5HGZ - chain A; structure by X-ray diffraction, 1.38 A resolution.

== Chain A ==
Molecule: N-alpha-acetyltransferase 60
Organism: Homo sapiens
Notes: EC 2.3.1.48, 2.3.1.88
UniProtKB: Q9H7X0 (NAA60_HUMAN); numbering as in UniProt (aligned over 1-242)
Amino-acid sequence (243 residues; numbered 0 to 242; the number before each row is that of its first residue; numbering starts at 0):
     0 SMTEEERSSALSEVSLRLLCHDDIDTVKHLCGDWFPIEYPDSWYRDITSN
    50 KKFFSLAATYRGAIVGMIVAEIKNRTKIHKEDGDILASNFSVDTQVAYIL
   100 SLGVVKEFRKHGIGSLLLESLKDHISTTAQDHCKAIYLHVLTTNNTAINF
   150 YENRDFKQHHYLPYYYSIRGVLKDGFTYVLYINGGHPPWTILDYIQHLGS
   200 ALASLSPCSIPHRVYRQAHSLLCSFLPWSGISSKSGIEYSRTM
Unresolved in the structure: 0, 212-242
Differences from the reference sequence: expression tag (0); engineered mutation Glu4 (Val in Q9H7X0), Glu5 (Val in Q9H7X0), Arg6 (Pro in Q9H7X0)
Ligand contacts:
  - acetyl coenzyme A (ACO): Trp33, Phe34, Ile98, Leu99, Ser100, Leu101, Gly102, Val103, Arg108, Lys109, His110, Gly111, Ile112, Gly113, Ser114, Leu137, His138, Val139, Asn143, Thr145, Ala146, Asn148, Phe149, Tyr150, Asn152, Arg153
  - malonic acid (MLA), molecule 1: Phe34, Pro35, Ile36, Tyr38, His138, Val139, Leu140, Asn143, Tyr165
  - malonic acid (MLA), molecule 2: Ser41, Trp42, Asp45, Phe52, Glu70, Leu99
UniProt features mapped onto this chain:
  - region: Pro162 to Asp173 (Required for homodimerization)
  - active site: Tyr97, His138
  - binding site (substrate): Tyr38, Leu99, Tyr165
  - binding site (acetyl-CoA): Leu101 to Val103, Lys109 to Ser114, Asn143, Tyr150 to Arg153
  - site: Phe34 (Required to position thioacetyl group)
  - modified residue (N6-acetyllysine): Lys79, Lys105, Lys109, Lys121, Lys156
  - natural variant: Leu17 (L17R: In IBGC9; uncertain significance), Arg44 (R44C: In IBGC9; uncertain significance), His131 (H131Y: In IBGC9; uncertain significance), Asn143 (N143T: In IBGC9; uncertain significance)
  - mutagenesis: Cys19 (C19S: Does not affect localization to the Golgi apparatus; when associated with S-30; S-132; S-207 and S-222), Cys30 (C30S: Does not affect localization to the Golgi apparatus; when associated with S-19; S-132; S-207 and S-222), Phe34 (F34A: Abolished acetyltransferase activity), Pro35 (P35A: Reduced acetyltransferase activity), Ile36 (I36A: Reduced acetyltransferase activity), Glu37 (E37A/F: Only slightly affects acetyltransferase activity), Tyr38 (Y38A: Strongly reduced acetyltransferase activity), Lys79 (K79A: Slightly reduced acetyltransferase activity; K79R/Q: Increased acetyltransferase activity; K79R: Decreased acetyltransferase activity; when associated with R-105, R-109, R-121 and R-156), Glu80 (E80A: Slightly increased acetyltransferase activity), Asp81 (D81A: Slightly increased acetyltransferase activity), Asp83 (D83A: Slightly increased acetyltransferase activity), Ile84 (I84A: Slightly altered acetyltransferase activity), 16 further mutagenesis entries in UniProt
Reported in the primary citation:
  - binding site for malonic acid: Phe34, Tyr38, Asn143, Tyr165
  - binding site for acetyl coenzyme A: Phe34
  - catalytic residues: Phe34 (proposed by the authors, not directly observed)
  - catalytic residues: Tyr97, His138
  - contacts within the chain: Asp81-His159, Asp83-His158, Tyr97-His138 (water-mediated contact)
  - mutagenesis - F34A, Y97A, Y97F, H138A, H138F: abolished catalytic activity
  - mutagenesis - E37A: unchanged catalytic activity
  - mutagenesis - Y38A, K79A, N143A, Y165A: decreased catalytic activity
  - mutagenesis - K79Q, K79R, E80A (2-fold), D81A (2-fold), D83A (2-fold): increased catalytic activity
  - mutagenesis - K79R: decreased stability

== Overview ==
Chain A binds acetyl coenzyme A and malonic acid. From UniProt: active-site residues Tyr97 and His138, 3
substrate-binding residues, 14 acetyl-CoA-binding residues and 29 mutagenesis sites. The paper reports
catalytic residues Phe34, Tyr97 and His138; F34A, Y97A and Y97F, among others, abolish catalytic activity; 15
substitutions were tested in all.
Chain A is N-alpha-acetyltransferase 60 (Homo sapiens); the structure, Crystal structure of human Naa60 in
complex with acetyl-CoA, was determined by X-ray diffraction, deposited together with 5HH0 and 5HH1.
